PDB entry 7C01 | X-ray diffraction, 2.88 A resolution | chains A and H of the 3 polymer chains in the assembly

[Chain A]
Molecule: Spike protein S1
Organism: Severe acute respiratory syndrome coronavirus 2
UniProt: P0DTC2 (SPIKE_SARS2); numbering as in UniProt (aligned over 319-541)
Chain sequence (229 residues; row label = number of the first residue in the row):
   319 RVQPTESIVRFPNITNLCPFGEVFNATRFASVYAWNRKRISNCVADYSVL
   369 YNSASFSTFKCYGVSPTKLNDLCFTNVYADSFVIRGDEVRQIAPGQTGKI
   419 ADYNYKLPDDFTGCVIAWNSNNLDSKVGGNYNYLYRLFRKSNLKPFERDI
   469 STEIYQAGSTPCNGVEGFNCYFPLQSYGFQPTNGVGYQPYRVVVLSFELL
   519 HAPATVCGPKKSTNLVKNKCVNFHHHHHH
Unresolved in the structure: 319-332, 528-547
Disulfide bonds: Cys336-Cys361, Cys379-Cys432, Cys391-Cys525, Cys480-Cys488
Covalently attached groups: N-acetylglucosamine (NAG) linked to Asn343
Differences from the reference sequence: expression tag (542-547)
UniProt features mapped onto this chain:
  - region: Arg403 to Asp405 (Integrin-binding motif), Asn448 to Phe456 (Immunodominant HLA epitope recognized by the CD8+)
  - glycosylation: Thr323 (O-linked (GalNAc) threonine), Ser325 (O-linked (HexNAc...) serine), Asn331 (N-linked (GlcNAc...) (complex) asparagine), Asn343 (N-linked (GlcNAc...) (complex) asparagine)
  - natural variant: Gly339 (G339D: In strain: Omicron/BA.1, Omicron/BA.2 and 4 more; G339H: In strain: Omicron/BA.2.75, Omicron/XBB.1.5 and 1 more), Arg346 (R346K: In strain: Mu/B.1.621; R346T: In strain: Omicron/BQ.1.1, Omicron/XBB.1.5 and 1 more), Leu368 (L368I: In strain: Omicron/XBB.1.5, Omicron/EG.5.1), Ser371 (S371F: In strain: Omicron/BA.2, Omicron/BA.2.12.1 and 6 more; S371L: In strain: Omicron/BA.1), Ser373 (S373P: In strain: Omicron/BA.1, Omicron/BA.2 and 7 more), Ser375 (S375F: In strain: Omicron/BA.1, Omicron/BA.2 and 7 more), Thr376 (T376A: In strain: Omicron/BA.2, Omicron/BA.2.12.1 and 5 more), Asp405 (D405N: In strain: Omicron/BA.2, Omicron/BA.2.12.1 and 6 more), Arg408 (R408S: In strain: Omicron/BA.2, Omicron/BA.2.12.1 and 6 more), Lys417 (K417N: In strain: Beta/B.1.351, Omicron/BA.1 and 8 more; K417T: In strain: Gamma/P.1), Asn440 (N440K: In strain: Omicron/BA.1, Omicron/BA.2 and 7 more), Lys444 (K444T: In strain: Omicron/BQ.1.1), 16 further natural variant entries in UniProt
  - mutagenesis: Asn331 (N331Q: Reduced viral infectivity), Asn343 (N343Q: Reduced viral infectivity), Leu452 (L452R: Increased resistance to neutralizing antibodies. Decreases HLA binding to NF9 epitope. Increased binding affinity to human ACE2), Tyr453 (Y453F: Decreased HLA binding to NF9 epitope. Increased binding affinity to human ACE2), Ala475 (A475V: Increased resistance to neutralizing antibodies), Val483 (V483A: Increased resistance to neutralizing antibodies), Glu484 (E484D: Increased replication in human TMEM106B overexpressing cells), Phe490 (F490L: Increased resistance to neutralizing antibodies and human covalescent sera neutralization), Gln493 (Q493N: Reduced host ACE2-binding affinity in vitro; Q493Y: Reduced host ACE2-binding affinity in vitro), Asn501 (N501T: Reduced host ACE2-binding affinity in vitro; N501Y: Increased binding affinity to human ACE2), His519 (H519P: Increased resistance to human covalescent sera neutralization)

[Chain H]
Molecule: CB6 heavy chain
Organism: Homo sapiens
Chain sequence (233 residues; row label = number of the first residue in the row):
     1 EVQLVESGGGLVQPGGSLRLSCAASGFTVSSNYMSWVRQAPGKGLEWVSV
    51 IYSGGSTFYADSVKGRFTISRDNSMNTLFLQMNSLRAEDTAVYYCARVLP
   101 MYGDYLDYWGQGTLVTVSSASTKGPSVFPLAPSSKSTSGGTAALGCLVKD
   151 YFPEPVTVSWNSGALTSGVHTFPAVLQSSGLYSLSSVVTVPSSSLGTQTY
   201 ICNVNHKPSNTKVDKRVEPKSCDKTHTHHHHHH
Unresolved in the structure: 219-233
Disulfide bonds: Cys22-Cys95, Cys146-Cys202

[Interface between chain A and chain H]
Contacting residue pairs (43):
  Thr415(A) with Ser56(H); Phe58(H)
  Gly416(A) with Phe58(H)
  Lys417(A) with Tyr33(H); Tyr52(H); Asp104(H), salt bridge
  Asp420(A) with Ser56(H), hydrogen bond
  Tyr421(A) with Tyr33(H); Tyr52(H); Ser53(H), hydrogen bond; Gly54(H), hydrogen bond (side chain-backbone)
  Leu455(A) with Tyr33(H), hydrogen bond (backbone-side chain); Pro100(H); Met101(H), hydrophobic
  Phe456(A) with Ser31(H); Pro100(H); Met101(H), hydrophobic
  Arg457(A) with Ser53(H), hydrogen bond (backbone-side chain); Gly54(H), hydrogen bond (backbone-backbone)
  Lys458(A) with Ser31(H); Ser53(H)
  Asn460(A) with Gly54(H); Ser56(H), hydrogen bond
  Tyr473(A) with Ser31(H), hydrogen bond (side chain-backbone); Ser53(H)
  Gln474(A) with Ser31(H)
  Ala475(A) with Phe27(H); Thr28(H), hydrogen bond (backbone-backbone); Ser31(H); Asn32(H), hydrogen bond (backbone-side chain)
  Gly476(A) with Thr28(H)
  Ser477(A) with Thr28(H)
  Phe486(A) with Val2(H), hydrophobic; Arg97(H); Tyr108(H), hydrophobic
  Asn487(A) with Gly26(H), hydrogen bond (side chain-backbone); Phe27(H); Arg97(H), hydrogen bond
  Tyr489(A) with Arg97(H), hydrogen bond; Leu99(H), hydrophobic; Met101(H), hydrophobic
  Gln493(A) with Met101(H); Tyr102(H), hydrogen bond (side chain-backbone)
Other interface residues (no listed pair), chain A (20 interface residues in all): Ser459
Other interface residues (no listed pair), chain H (20 interface residues in all): Gly55
The authors on this interface:
  - epitope / paratope residues, chain A: Gly476(A)

[Summary]
The chain A/chain H interface involves 20 residues from each chain; the contacts include 14 hydrogen bonds and
1 salt bridge. Polar contacts include Lys417(A)-Asp104(H), Asp420(A)-Ser56(H) and Tyr421(A)-Ser53(H).
Covalently linked N-acetylglucosamine: at Asn343(A). Curated annotation (UniProt) lists 11 mutagenesis sites
on chain A. From the paper: the epitope/paratope residue Gly476(A).
Here chain A is Spike protein S1 (Severe acute respiratory syndrome coronavirus 2) and chain H is CB6 heavy
chain (Homo sapiens). Entry 7C01 (Molecular basis for a potent human neutralizing antibody targeting
SARS-CoV-2 RBD) was determined by X-ray diffraction.
